PDB entry 6H4K | X-ray diffraction, 2.05 A resolution | chain A

# Chain A
Name: Ubiquitin carboxyl-terminal hydrolase 25
Source organism: Homo sapiens
Notes: EC 3.4.19.12
Reference sequence: Q9UHP3 (UBP25_HUMAN); residue numbers follow UniProt; this construct covers 765-1055
Sequence (293 residues; each row starts with the number of its first residue):
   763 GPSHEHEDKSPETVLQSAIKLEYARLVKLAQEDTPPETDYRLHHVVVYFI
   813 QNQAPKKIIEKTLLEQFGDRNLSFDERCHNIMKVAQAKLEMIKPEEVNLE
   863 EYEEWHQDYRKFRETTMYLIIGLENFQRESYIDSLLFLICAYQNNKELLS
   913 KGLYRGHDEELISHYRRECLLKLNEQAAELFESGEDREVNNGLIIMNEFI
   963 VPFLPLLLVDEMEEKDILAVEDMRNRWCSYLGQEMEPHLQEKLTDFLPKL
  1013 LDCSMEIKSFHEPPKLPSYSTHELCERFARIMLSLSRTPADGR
Unresolved in the structure: 763-776, 854-856, 1050-1055
Sequence notes: expression tag (763-764)
Modified residues: Mse844, Mse853, Mse879, Mse958, Mse974, Mse985, Mse997, Mse1017, Mse1044 (selenomethionine; parent Met)
Swiss-Prot annotation at these positions:
  - natural variant: Gln889 to Arg1055 (deletion: In EIG19), Tyr916 (Y916H: In EIG19; uncertain significance), Leu1045 (deletion: In EIG19; uncertain significance)
  - mutagenesis: Thr878 (T878I: No effect on interaction with SYK), Tyr880 (Y880F: No effect on interaction with SYK), Ile883 (I883S: No effect on interaction with SYK)

# In short
From UniProt: 3 mutagenesis sites.
Chain A is Ubiquitin carboxyl-terminal hydrolase 25 (Homo sapiens); the structure, Structure of the Usp25
C-terminal domain, was determined by X-ray diffraction together with 6H4I and 6H4J from the same study.
